PDB entry 8HCN | electron microscopy, 2.70 A resolution | chains A and C of the 12 polymer chains in the assembly

Chain A:
Molecule: Urease subunit gamma
Source organism: Klebsiella pneumoniae
Notes: EC 3.5.1.5
UniProtKB: A0A0W8AWT7 (A0A0W8AWT7_KLEPN); residue numbers follow UniProt; this construct covers 1-100
Amino-acid sequence (100 residues; each row starts with the number of its first residue):
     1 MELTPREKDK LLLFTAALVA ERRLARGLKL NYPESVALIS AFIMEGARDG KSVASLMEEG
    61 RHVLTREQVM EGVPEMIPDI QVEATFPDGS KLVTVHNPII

Chain C:
Molecule: Urease subunit alpha
Source organism: Klebsiella pneumoniae
Notes: EC 3.5.1.5
UniProtKB: A0A060VJP5 (A0A060VJP5_KLEPN); residue numbers follow UniProt; this construct covers 1-567
Amino-acid sequence (567 residues; numbered 1 to 567; the number before each row is that of its first residue):
     1 MSNISRQAYA DMFGPTVGDK VRLADTELWI EVEDDLTTYG EEVKFGGGKV IRDGMGQGQM
    61 LAADCVDLVL TNALIVDHWG IVKADIGVKD GRIFAIGKAG NPDIQPNVTI PIGAATEVIA
   121 AEGKIVTAGG IDTHIHWICP QQAEEALVSG VTTMVGGGTG PAAGTHATTC TPGPWYISRM
   181 LQAADSLPVN IGLLGKGNVS QPDALREQVA AGVIGLKIHE DWGATPAAID CALTVADEMD
   241 VQVALHSDTL NESGFVEDTL AAIGGRTIHT FHTEGAGGGH APDIITACAH PNILPSSTNP
   301 TLPYTLNTID EHLDMLMVCH HLDPDIAEDV AFAESRIRRE TIAAEDVLHD LGAFSLTSSD
   361 SQAMGRVGEV ILRTWQVAHR MKVQRGALAE ETGDNDNFRV KRYIAKYTIN PALTHGIAHE
   421 VGSIEVGKLA DLVVWSPAFF GVKPATVIKG GMIAIAPMGD INASIPTPQP VHYRPMFGAL
   481 GSARHHCRLT FLSQAAAANG VAERLNLRSA IAVVKGCRTV QKADMVHNSL QPNITVDAQT
   541 YEVRVDGELI TSEPADVLPM AQRYFLF
Unresolved in the structure: 1

Interface between chain A and chain C:
Contacting residue pairs - 65 pairs, chain A then chain C:
  M1(A) with K443(C), hydrogen bond (backbone-side chain); Q469(C), hydrogen bond (backbone-side chain); P470(C), hydrophobic; V471(C)
  E2(A) with K443(C), hydrogen bond (backbone-side chain); P457(C); V471(C), hydrogen bond (backbone-backbone); Y473(C)
  L3(A) with V471(C), hydrogen bond (backbone-backbone); H472(C); Y473(C), hydrogen bond (backbone-backbone)
  T4(A) with V148(C)
  P5(A) with E144(C); E145(C); V148(C)
  R6(A) with E145(C), salt bridge; G368(C); F565(C)
  E7(A) with K443(C), salt bridge; F565(C); L566(C), hydrogen bond (side chain-backbone)
  K8(A) with H472(C); Y473(C)
  K10(A) with F567(C)
  L11(A) with L566(C), hydrophobic; F567(C), hydrophobic
  F14(A) with F567(C), hydrophobic
  M44(A) with F567(C), hydrophobic
  E45(A) with F567(C)
  A47(A) with Q562(C)
  R48(A) with Q562(C)
  S52(A) with N307(C)
  V53(A) with N307(C), hydrogen bond (backbone-side chain)
  A54(A) with D310(C)
  M57(A) with D310(C); D314(C)
  P78(A) with D325(C)
  E83(A) with R366(C), salt bridge
  T85(A) with A561(C); Q562(C), hydrogen bond (backbone-side chain); F567(C), hydrogen bond (side chain-backbone)
  F86(A) with Q562(C)
  P87(A) with V557(C); L558(C), hydrogen bond (backbone-backbone); A561(C); Q562(C)
  D88(A) with T305(C); L306(C); N307(C), hydrogen bond; A555(C); D556(C); L558(C)
  G89(A) with A561(C)
  S90(A) with R366(C), hydrogen bond (backbone-side chain); E369(C); R373(C), hydrogen bond (backbone-side chain)
  K91(A) with T305(C); N307(C); E311(C); R366(C); R373(C)
  L92(A) with E311(C), hydrogen bond (backbone-side chain); R366(C)
  T94(A) with D314(C)
  H96(A) with D314(C), salt bridge
Also at the interface, not in a pair above, chain A (33 interface residues in all): Q81, A84
Also at the interface, not in a pair above, chain C (34 interface residues in all): T308, M315, V318, Y564

In short:
33 residues of chain A face 34 of chain C across their interface, with 15 hydrogen bonds and 4 salt bridges.
Polar pairs include R6(A)-E145(C), E7(A)-K443(C) and E83(A)-R366(C).
Chain A is Urease subunit gamma and chain C is Urease subunit alpha, both from Klebsiella pneumoniae; the
structure, CryoEM Structure of Klebsiella pneumoniae UreD/urease complex, was determined by electron
microscopy, deposited together with 8HC1.
